PDB entry 5GSE | X-ray diffraction, 3.14 A resolution | chains D and I of the 16 polymer chains in the assembly

[Chain D]
Protein: Histone H2B type 1-J
Source organism: Homo sapiens
Reference sequence: P06899 (H2B1J_HUMAN); residues 0-125 here correspond to UniProt positions 1-126 (UniProt number = residue number + 1)
Sequence (129 residues; numbered -3 to 125; the number before each row is that of its first residue; numbers below 1 keep their minus sign (Gly-3 is residue -3)):
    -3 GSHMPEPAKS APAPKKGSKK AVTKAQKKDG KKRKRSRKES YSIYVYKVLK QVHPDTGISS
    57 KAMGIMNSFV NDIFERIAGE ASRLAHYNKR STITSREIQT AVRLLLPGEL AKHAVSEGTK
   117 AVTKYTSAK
Unresolved in the structure: -3 to 31, 124-125
Sequence notes: expression tag (-3 to -1)
UniProt features mapped onto this chain:
  - modified residue: Pro1 (N-acetylproline), Glu2 (ADP-ribosyl glutamic acid), Lys5 (N6-(2-hydroxyisobutyryl)lysine), Ser6 (ADP-ribosylserine), Lys11 (N6-(beta-hydroxybutyryl)lysine), Lys12 (N6-(2-hydroxyisobutyryl)lysine), Ser14 (Phosphoserine), Lys15 (N6-acetyllysine), Lys16 (N6-(beta-hydroxybutyryl)lysine), Lys20 (N6-(2-hydroxyisobutyryl)lysine), Lys23 (N6-(2-hydroxyisobutyryl)lysine), Lys24 (N6-(2-hydroxyisobutyryl)lysine), Lys34 (N6-(2-hydroxyisobutyryl)lysine), Glu35 (PolyADP-ribosyl glutamic acid), Ser36 (Phosphoserine), Lys43 (N6-(2-hydroxyisobutyryl)lysine), Lys46 (N6-(2-hydroxyisobutyryl)lysine), Lys57 (N6,N6-dimethyllysine), Arg79 (Dimethylated arginine), Lys85 (N6,N6,N6-trimethyllysine) and 6 more in UniProt
  - glycosylation: Ser112 (O-linked (GlcNAc) serine)
  - cross-link (Glycyl lysine isopeptide (Lys-Gly)): Lys5 (interchain with G-Cter in SUMO2), Lys20 (interchain with G-Cter in SUMO2), Lys34 (interchain with G-Cter in ubiquitin), Lys120 (interchain with G-Cter in ubiquitin)

[Chain I]
Molecule: 250-nt DNA strand
Source organism: synthetic construct
Sequence (250 nucleotides; row label = number of the first residue in the row):
     1 ATCGGATGTA TATATCTGAC ACGTGCCTGG AGACTAGGGA GTAATCCCCT TGGCGGTTAA
    61 AACGCGGGGG ACAGCGCGTA CGTGCGTTTA AGCGGTGCTA GAGCTGTCTA CGACCAATTG
   121 AGCTCGAGCC TGGAGACTAG GGAGTAATCC CCTTGGCGGT TAAAACGCGG GGGACAGCGC
   181 GTACGTGCGT TTAAGCGGTG CTAGAGCTGT CTACGACCAA TTGAGCGGCC TCGGCACCGG
   241 GATTCTCGAT
Unresolved in the structure: 131-135
Modified positions: 5CM (5-methyl-2'-deoxy-cytidine-5'-monophosphate) at position 27; 5CM (5-methyl-2'-deoxy-cytidine-5'-monophosphate) at position 130

[Interface between chain D and chain I]
Contacting residue pairs (16; chain D residue first):
  Ser32(D) - DC104(I)  hydrogen bond to the phosphate
  Arg33(D) - DC26(I)  base contact
  Arg33(D) - 5CM_27(I)  hydrogen bond to the sugar
  Arg33(D) - DT28(I)  hydrogen bond to the sugar
  Lys34(D) - DC104(I)  salt bridge to the phosphate
  Tyr42(D) - DA21(I)  hydrogen bond to the phosphate
  Tyr42(D) - DC22(I)  phosphate contact
  Ile54(D) - DC20(I)  phosphate contact
  Ile54(D) - DA21(I)  phosphate contact
  Ser55(D) - DC20(I)  hydrogen bond to the phosphate
  Ser56(D) - DC20(I)  hydrogen bond to the phosphate
  Arg86(D) - DA40(I)  phosphate contact
  Arg86(D) - DG41(I)  salt bridge to the phosphate
  Ser87(D) - DG39(I)  hydrogen bond to the phosphate
  Ser87(D) - DA40(I)  hydrogen bond to the phosphate
  Thr88(D) - DA40(I)  hydrogen bond to the phosphate
Also at the interface, not in a pair above, chain D (11 interface residues in all): Gly53

[In short]
The interface between chain D and chain I involves 11 residues on one side and 10 on the other, with 9
hydrogen bonds and 2 salt bridges. Among the polar pairs are Arg33(D)-5CM_27(I), Arg33(D)-DT28(I) and
Ser32(D)-DC104(I).
Here chain D is Histone H2B type 1-J (Homo sapiens) and chain I is a 250-nt DNA strand (synthetic construct).
Entry 5GSE (Crystal structure of unusual nucleosome) was determined by X-ray diffraction.
